PDB entry 2K4A | solution NMR | chains A and B

# Chain A
Protein: Synaptotagmin-1
Source organism: Homo sapiens
Notes: fragment: C2 domain
UniProt: P21579 (SYT1_HUMAN); residues 1-128 here correspond to UniProt positions 141-268 (UniProt number = residue number + 140)
Sequence (128 residues; each row starts with the number of its first residue):
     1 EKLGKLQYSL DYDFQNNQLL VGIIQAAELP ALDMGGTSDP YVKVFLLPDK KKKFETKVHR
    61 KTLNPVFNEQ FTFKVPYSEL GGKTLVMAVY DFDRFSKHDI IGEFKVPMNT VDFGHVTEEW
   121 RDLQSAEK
Curated features (UniProtKB/Swiss-Prot):
  - binding site (Ca(2+)): L32, D33, D39, D91, F92, D93, S96, K97, D99
  - modified residue: Y90 (Phosphotyrosine), S125 (Phosphoserine)

# Chain B
Protein: Heparin-binding growth factor 1
Source organism: Homo sapiens
UniProt: P05230 (FGF1_HUMAN); residues 1-133 here correspond to UniProt positions 23-155 (UniProt number = residue number + 22)
Sequence (133 residues; row label = number of the first residue in the row):
     1 YKKPKLLYCS NGGHFLRILP DGTVDGTRDR SDQHIQLQLS AESVGEVYIK STETGQYLAM
    61 DTDGLLYGSQ TPNEECLFLE RLEENHYNTY ISKKHAEKNW FVGLKKNGSC KRGPRTHYGQ
   121 KAILFLPLPV SSD
Curated features (UniProtKB/Swiss-Prot):
  - region: K105 to K121 (Heparin-binding)
  - motif: K2 to K5 (Nuclear localization signal)
  - binding site (heparin): N11

# Interface between chain A and chain B
Residue-residue contacts (21; chain A residue first):
  E1(A) - K105(B)
  E1(A) - R112(B)
  E1(A) - Q120(B)
  L47(A) - R17(B)
  L47(A) - L19(B)
  P48(A) - L19(B)
  P48(A) - D21(B)
  P48(A) - T23(B)
  G82(A) - R17(B)
  T84(A) - R17(B)
  T84(A) - D25(B)
  K105(A) - N107(B)
  K105(A) - G108(B)
  P107(A) - T27(B)
  P107(A) - R28(B)
  N109(A) - D29(B)
  T110(A) - R28(B)
  Q124(A) - K105(B)
  Q124(A) - N107(B)
  E127(A) - R112(B)
  E127(A) - R115(B)
Other interface residues (no listed pair), chain A (13 interface residues in all): K83, D122
Other interface residues (no listed pair), chain B (17 interface residues in all): H14, S31, D32

# Overview
13 residues of chain A face 17 of chain B across their interface. Curated annotation (UniProt) lists 9
Ca2+-binding residues on chain A; heparin-binding residue N11(B) on chain B.
Chain A is Synaptotagmin-1 and chain B is Heparin-binding growth factor 1, both from Homo sapiens; the
structure, FGF-1-C2A binary complex structure: a key component in the fibroblast growthfactor non-classical
pathway, was determined by solution NMR.
